PDB entry 7W6L | X-ray diffraction, 2.26 A resolution | chains A and C of the 7 polymer chains in the assembly

== Chain A ==
Protein: Set1/Ash2 histone methyltransferase complex subunit ASH2
Organism: Homo sapiens
UniProtKB: Q9UBL3 (ASH2L_HUMAN); residues 286-504 here correspond to UniProt positions 380-598 (UniProt number = residue number + 94)
Chain sequence (184 residues; each row starts with the number of its first residue; note: 36 numbers in that range are skipped by the numbering (no residue carries them; nothing is unmodelled there)):
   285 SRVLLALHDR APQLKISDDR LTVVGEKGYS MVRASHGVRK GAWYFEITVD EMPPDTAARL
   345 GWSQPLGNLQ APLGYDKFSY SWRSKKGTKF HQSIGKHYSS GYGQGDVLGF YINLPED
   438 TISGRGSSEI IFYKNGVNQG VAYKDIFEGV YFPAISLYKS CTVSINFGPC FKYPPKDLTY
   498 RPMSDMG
Disordered / not traced: 285, 438-443, 504
Sequence notes: expression tag (285); linker (439-444)

== Chain C ==
Protein: Histone-lysine N-methyltransferase 2C
Organism: Homo sapiens
Notes: EC 2.1.1.43
UniProtKB: Q8NEZ4 (KMT2C_HUMAN); numbering as in UniProt (aligned over 4757-4911)
Chain sequence (159 residues; numbered 4753 to 4911; the number before each row is that of its first residue):
  4753 GPLGSKSSQY RKMKTEWKSN VYLARSRIQG LGLYAARDIE KHTMVIEYIG TIIRNEVANR
  4813 KEKLYESQNR GVYMFRMDND HVIDATLTGG PARYINHSCA PNCVAEVVTF ERGHKIIISS
  4873 SRRIQKGEEL CYDYKFDFED DQHKIPCHCG AVNCRKWMN
Disordered / not traced: 4753
Sequence notes: expression tag (4753-4756)
Swiss-Prot annotation at these positions:
  - binding site (S-adenosyl-L-methionine): Y4825, N4848, H4849
  - binding site (Zn(2+)): C4851, C4899, C4901, C4906
  - mutagenesis: R4779 (R4779P: Confers a WRAD-dependent gain-of-function histone H3 dimethylation activity. Converts H3K4me1 into H3K4me2), Y4786 (Y4786F: Confers a WRAD-dependent gain-of-function histone H3 dimethylation activity. Converts H3K4me1 into H3K4me2), N4848 (N4848A: Abolishes interaction with S-adenosyl-L-methionine), Q4877 (Q4877Y: Confers a WRAD-dependent gain-of-function histone H3 dimethylation activity. Converts H3K4me1 into H3K4me2), H4900 (H4900N: Confers a WRAD-dependent gain-of-function histone H3 dimethylation activity. Converts H3K4me1 into H3K4me2)
Bound ions: Zn2+: C4851, C4899, C4901, C4906
Ligand contacts: S-adenosylhomocysteine (SAH): I4780, Q4781, G4782, L4783, G4823, V4824, Y4825, R4845, Y4846, I4847, N4848, H4849, Y4886, P4898, C4899, H4900, C4901, M4910

== Interface between chain A and chain C ==
Contacting residue pairs (10):
  D303(A) - R4875(C)  salt bridge
  D334(A) - H4794(C)
  Q388(A) - S4757(C)  hydrogen bond (backbone-side chain)
  G389(A) - S4757(C)
  G389(A) - Q4761(C)
  D390(A) - S4757(C)
  N452(A) - S4760(C)
  K489(A) - K4764(C)  hydrogen bond (backbone-side chain)
  Y490(A) - S4760(C)
  Y490(A) - K4764(C)

== In short ==
Chain A and chain C form an interface of 8 and 6 residues respectively; the contacts include 2 hydrogen bonds
and 1 salt bridge. Among the polar pairs are D303(A)-R4875(C), Q388(A)-S4757(C) and K489(A)-K4764(C). Ligands
of chain C: S-adenosylhomocysteine.
Here chain A is Set1/Ash2 histone methyltransferase complex subunit ASH2 and chain C is Histone-lysine
N-methyltransferase 2C, both from Homo sapiens. Entry 7W6L (The crystal structure of MLL3-RBBP5-ASH2L in
complex with H3K4me0 peptide) was determined by X-ray diffraction, deposited together with 7W67, 7W6A, 7W6I
and 7W6J.
